8Y2F - chain A; structure by electron microscopy, 2.97 A resolution.

[Chain A]
Name: Sodium-dependent dopamine transporter
Source organism: Homo sapiens
Reference sequence: Q01959 (SC6A3_HUMAN); residue numbers follow UniProt; this construct covers 66-620
Amino-acid sequence (555 residues; each row starts with the number of its first residue):
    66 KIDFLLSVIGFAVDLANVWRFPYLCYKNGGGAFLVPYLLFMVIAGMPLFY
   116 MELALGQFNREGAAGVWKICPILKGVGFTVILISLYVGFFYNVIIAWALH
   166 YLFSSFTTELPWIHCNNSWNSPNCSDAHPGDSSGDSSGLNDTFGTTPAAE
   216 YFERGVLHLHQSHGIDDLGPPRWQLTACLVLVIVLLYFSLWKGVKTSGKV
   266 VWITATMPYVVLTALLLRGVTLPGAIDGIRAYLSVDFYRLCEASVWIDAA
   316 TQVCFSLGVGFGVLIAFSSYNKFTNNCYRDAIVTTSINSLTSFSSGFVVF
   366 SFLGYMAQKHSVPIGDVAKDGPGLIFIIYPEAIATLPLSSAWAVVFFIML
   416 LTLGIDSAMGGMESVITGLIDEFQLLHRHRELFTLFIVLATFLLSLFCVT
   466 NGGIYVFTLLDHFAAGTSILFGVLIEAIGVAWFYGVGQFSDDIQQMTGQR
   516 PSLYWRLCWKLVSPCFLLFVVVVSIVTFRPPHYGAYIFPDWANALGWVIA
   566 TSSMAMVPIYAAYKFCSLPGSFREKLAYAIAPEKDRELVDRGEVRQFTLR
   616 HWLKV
Disordered / not traced: 194-208, 257-265
Disulfides: C180-C189
Glycans and other covalent adducts: N-acetylglucosamine (NAG) linked to N181, N188
Small-molecule neighbours: Vanoxerine (A1D5S): S72, G75, F76, D79, S149, V152, G153, Y156, F320, G323, F326, V328, A331, F332, D421, S422, A423, G425, G426, E428
Curated features (UniProtKB/Swiss-Prot):
  - region: G561 to K590 (Interaction with TGFB1I1)
  - binding site (Na(+)): G75, A77, V78, D79, N82, S321, N353, L418, D421, S422
  - binding site (dopamine): D79, S149, G153, F320, S422, A423
  - binding site (chloride): Q317, S321, S357
  - site: F105 (Contributes to high-affinity binding to cocaine)
  - glycosylation (N-linked (GlcNAc...) asparagine): N181, N188, N205
  - natural variant: G121 (G121S: In a breast cancer sample), L368 (L368Q: In PKDYS1), P395 (P395L: In PKDYS1), R544 (R544S: In a breast cancer sample)
  - mutagenesis: D79 (D79A: Abolishes dopamine uptake), V152 (V152I: Reduces dopamine uptake), T211 (T211E/H: Enhances the inhibition on dopamine uptake by zinc ions), Q317 (Q317A: Reduces dopamine uptake. Reduces glycosylation and cell surface expression), F320 (F320A: Reduces dopamine uptake. Reduces glycosylation and cell surface expression), S321 (S321A: Reduces dopamine uptake. Reduces glycosylation and cell surface expression), F326 (F326A: Reduces the inhibition on dopamine uptake by amphetamine. Reduces dopamine uptake. Reduces glycosylation and cell surface expression), N353 (N353A: Reduces dopamine uptake. Reduces glycosylation and cell surface expression), S357 (S357A: Reduces dopamine uptake. Reduces glycosylation and cell surface expression), V364 (V364I: No effect on dopamine uptake. Reduces dopamine uptake; when associated with L-390), I390 (I390L: Reduces dopamine uptake. Reduces dopamine uptake; when associated with I-364), Y394 (Y394F: Reduces dopamine uptake), 4 further mutagenesis entries in UniProt

[Summary]
Bound to chain A: Vanoxerine. Covalently linked N-acetylglucosamine: at N181 and N188. From UniProt: 10
Na+-binding residues, 6 dopamine-binding residues, 3 chloride-binding residues and 16 mutagenesis sites.
Chain A is Sodium-dependent dopamine transporter (Homo sapiens); the structure, Cryo-EM structure of human
dopamine transporter in complex with GBR12909, was determined by electron microscopy, deposited together with
8Y2C, 8Y2D, 8Y2E and 8Y2G.
